7W08 - chains C and D; structure by X-ray diffraction, 3.25 A resolution.

Chain C (and D):
Name: Transcriptional regulator, LysR family
Source organism: Yersinia pseudotuberculosis serotype O:3 (strain YPIII)
Notes: chain D of this document is another copy of the same molecule, construct and numbering; everything in this record applies to it too
UniProt: A0A0H3B558 (A0A0H3B558_YERPY); residues 1-292 here = UniProt positions 1-292
Chain sequence (292 residues; numbered 1 to 292; the number before each row is that of its first residue):
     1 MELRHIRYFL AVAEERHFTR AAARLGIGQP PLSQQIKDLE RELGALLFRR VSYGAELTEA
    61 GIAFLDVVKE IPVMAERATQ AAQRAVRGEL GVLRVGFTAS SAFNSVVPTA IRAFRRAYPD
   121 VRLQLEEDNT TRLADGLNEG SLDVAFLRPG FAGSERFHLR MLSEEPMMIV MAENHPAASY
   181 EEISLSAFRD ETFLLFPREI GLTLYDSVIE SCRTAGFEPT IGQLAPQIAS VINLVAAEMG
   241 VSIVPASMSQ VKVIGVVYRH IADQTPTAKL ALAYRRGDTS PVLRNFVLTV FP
Not modelled in the structure: 1-85 (chain D: 1-88)

Chain C / chain D interface:
Contacting residue pairs (41; chain C residue first):
  F97(C) with I228(D), hydrophobic
  A102(C) with N233(D), hydrogen bond (backbone-side chain)
  F103(C) with S230(D); N233(D); V251(D), hydrophobic
  P108(C) with N233(D); A236(D), hydrophobic; A237(D)
  I111(C) with A237(D), hydrophobic
  R112(C) with A236(D), hydrogen bond (side chain-backbone); A237(D); E238(D)
  R115(C) with M239(D)
  Q124(C) with A225(D)
  L125(C) with Q223(D); M239(D), hydrophobic
  E127(C) with I228(D); A229(D)
  N174(C) with R112(D)
  Q223(C) with L125(D)
  P226(C) with E127(D)
  S230(C) with E127(D), hydrogen bond
  N233(C) with A102(D); F103(D)
  L234(C) with F97(D), hydrophobic; L125(D), hydrophobic
  A236(C) with P108(D); R112(D), hydrogen bond (backbone-side chain)
  A237(C) with P108(D); I111(D), hydrophobic; R112(D)
  E238(C) with R115(D)
  M239(C) with L125(D), hydrophobic
  Q250(C) with Q250(D); V251(D); K252(D), hydrogen bond (backbone-backbone)
  V251(C) with Q250(D)
  K252(C) with Q250(D), hydrogen bond (backbone-backbone)
  V253(C) with Q250(D)
  I254(C) with Q250(D), hydrogen bond (backbone-side chain)
  G255(C) with R112(D)
Also at the interface, not in a pair above, chain D (27 interface residues in all): A99, S105, P226, L234, V253

Overview:
26 residues of chain C and 27 residues of chain D are in contact; the contacts include 7 hydrogen bonds. Polar
pairs include A102(C)-N233(D), R112(C)-A236(D) and S230(C)-E127(D).
Chain C and chain D are both Transcriptional regulator, LysR family (Yersinia pseudotuberculosis serotype O:3
(strain YPIII)); the structure, Itaconate inducible LysR-Type Transcriptional regulator (ITCR) in APO form,
Space group P1, was determined by X-ray diffraction together with 7W06 and 7W07 from the same study.
